6WWU - chains A and K of the 3 polymer chains in the assembly; structure by electron microscopy, 2.70 A resolution.

== Chain A ==
Protein: Tubulin alpha-1B chain
Source organism: Sus scrofa
UniProtKB: Q2XVP4 (TBA1B_PIG); residues 1-451 here = UniProt positions 1-451
Sequence (451 residues; numbered 1 to 451; the number before each row is that of its first residue):
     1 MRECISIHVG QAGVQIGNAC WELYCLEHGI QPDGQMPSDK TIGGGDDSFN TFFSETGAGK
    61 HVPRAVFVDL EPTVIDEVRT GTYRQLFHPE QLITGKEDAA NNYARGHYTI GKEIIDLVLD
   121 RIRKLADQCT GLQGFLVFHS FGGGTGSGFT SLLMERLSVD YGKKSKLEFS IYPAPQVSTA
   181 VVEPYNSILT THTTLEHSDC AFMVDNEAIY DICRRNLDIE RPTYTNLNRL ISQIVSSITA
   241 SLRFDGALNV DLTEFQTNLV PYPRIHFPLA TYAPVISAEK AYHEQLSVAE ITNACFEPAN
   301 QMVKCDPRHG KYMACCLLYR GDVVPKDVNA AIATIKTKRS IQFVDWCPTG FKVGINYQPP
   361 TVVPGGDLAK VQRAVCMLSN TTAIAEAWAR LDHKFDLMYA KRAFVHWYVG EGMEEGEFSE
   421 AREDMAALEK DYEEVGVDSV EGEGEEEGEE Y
Not modelled in the structure: 441-451
Small-molecule neighbours: GTP (guanosine-5'-triphosphate): G10, Q11, A12, Q15, I16, D98, A99, A100, N101, S140, G143, G144, T145, G146, I171, T179, E183, N206, Y224, N228, I231
Swiss-Prot annotation at these positions:
  - motif: M1 to C4 (MREC motif)
  - active site: E254
  - binding site (GTP): G10, Q11, A12, Q15, E71, A99, S140, G143, G144, T145, G146, T179, E183, N206, Y224, N228, L252
  - binding site (Mg(2+)): E71
  - site: Y451 (Involved in polymerization)
  - modified residue: K40 (N6,N6,N6-trimethyllysine), S48 (Phosphoserine), S232 (Phosphoserine), Y282 (3'-nitrotyrosine), R339 (Omega-N-methylarginine), S439 (Phosphoserine), E443 (5-glutamyl polyglutamate), E445 (5-glutamyl polyglutamate), Y451 (3'-nitrotyrosine)
  - cross-link (Glycyl lysine isopeptide (Lys-Gly)): K326 (interchain with G-Cter in ubiquitin), K370 (interchain with G-Cter in ubiquitin)

== Chain K ==
Protein: Kinesin-like protein KIF14
Source organism: Mus musculus
UniProtKB: L0N7N1 (KIF14_MOUSE); residue numbers follow UniProt; this construct covers 391-735
Sequence (350 residues; row label = number of the first residue in the row):
   386 GPLGSNSQVT VAVRVRPFSK REKTEKASQV VFTNGEEITV EHPDMKQVYS FIYDVSFWSF
   446 DECHPGYASQ TTVYETLAAP LLDRAFEGYN TCLFAYGQTG SGKSYTMMGL NEEPGIIPRF
   506 CEDLFAQIAK KQTSEVSYHL EMSFFEVYNE KIHDLLVCKG ENGQRKQPLR AREHPVSGPY
   566 VEGLSMNVVS SYSDIQSWLE LGNKQRATAA TGMNDKSSRS HSVFTLVMTQ TKTEVVEGEE
   626 HDHRITSRIN LVDLAGSERC STAHSSGQRL KEGVSINKSL LTLGKVISAL SEQANGKRVF
   686 IPYRESTLTW LLKESLGGNS KTAMIATVSP AASNIEETLS TLRYATQARL
Not modelled in the structure: 386-390
Differences from the reference sequence: expression tag (386-390)
Small-molecule neighbours: ADP (adenosine-5'-diphosphate): R399, R401, P402, S444, Q483, T484, G485, S486, G487, K488, S489, Y490, L495
Swiss-Prot annotation at these positions:
  - binding site (ATP): G482 to S489

== Chain A / chain K interface ==
Residue-residue contacts - 29 pairs, chain A then chain K:
  Y108(A) - C645(K)
  Y108(A) - S646(K)
  Y108(A) - H649(K)
  Y108(A) - S650(K)  hydrogen bond (side chain-backbone)
  Y108(A) - L655(K)  hydrophobic
  K112(A) - S651(K)  hydrogen bond
  R402(A) - K670(K)
  R402(A) - Q732(K)
  V405(A) - L666(K)  hydrophobic
  H406(A) - K663(K)
  V409(A) - V659(K)
  V409(A) - N662(K)
  V409(A) - K663(K)
  G410(A) - V659(K)
  G410(A) - K663(K)
  G412(A) - C645(K)
  E414(A) - S642(K)
  E414(A) - R644(K)  salt bridge
  E414(A) - N662(K)
  E414(A) - S725(K)  hydrogen bond
  E415(A) - L666(K)
  E415(A) - Y729(K)
  G416(A) - S725(K)
  E417(A) - R644(K)  salt bridge
  S419(A) - R728(K)
  E420(A) - R644(K)  salt bridge
  E420(A) - E721(K)
  E423(A) - Y434(K)
  E423(A) - R728(K)
Interface residues without a listed pair, chain A (18 interface residues in all): K401, M413, A427
Interface residues without a listed pair, chain K (22 interface residues in all): Q432, Q483, E643

== Overview ==
18 residues of chain A face 22 of chain K across their interface, with 3 hydrogen bonds and 3 salt bridges.
Among the polar pairs are E414(A)-R644(K), E417(A)-R644(K) and E420(A)-R644(K). Chain A binds GTP. Ligands of
chain K: ADP.
Chain A is Tubulin alpha-1B chain (Sus scrofa) and chain K is Kinesin-like protein KIF14 (Mus musculus); the
structure, KIF14[391-735] - ADP-AlFx in complex with a microtubule, was determined by electron microscopy
together with 6WWE, 6WWF, 6WWG, 6WWH, 6WWI, 6WWJ and 13 further entries from the same study.
